Entry 1GG9 (X-ray diffraction, 1.89 A resolution); this record covers chains B and D of the 4 polymer chains in the assembly.

Chain B (and D):
Name: Catalase hpii
From: Escherichia coli
Notes: EC 1.11.1.6; chain D of this document is another copy of the same molecule, construct and numbering; everything in this record applies to it too
UniProt: P21179 (CATE_ECOLI); residue numbers follow UniProt; this construct covers 1-753
Chain sequence (753 residues; numbered 1 to 753; the number before each row is that of its first residue):
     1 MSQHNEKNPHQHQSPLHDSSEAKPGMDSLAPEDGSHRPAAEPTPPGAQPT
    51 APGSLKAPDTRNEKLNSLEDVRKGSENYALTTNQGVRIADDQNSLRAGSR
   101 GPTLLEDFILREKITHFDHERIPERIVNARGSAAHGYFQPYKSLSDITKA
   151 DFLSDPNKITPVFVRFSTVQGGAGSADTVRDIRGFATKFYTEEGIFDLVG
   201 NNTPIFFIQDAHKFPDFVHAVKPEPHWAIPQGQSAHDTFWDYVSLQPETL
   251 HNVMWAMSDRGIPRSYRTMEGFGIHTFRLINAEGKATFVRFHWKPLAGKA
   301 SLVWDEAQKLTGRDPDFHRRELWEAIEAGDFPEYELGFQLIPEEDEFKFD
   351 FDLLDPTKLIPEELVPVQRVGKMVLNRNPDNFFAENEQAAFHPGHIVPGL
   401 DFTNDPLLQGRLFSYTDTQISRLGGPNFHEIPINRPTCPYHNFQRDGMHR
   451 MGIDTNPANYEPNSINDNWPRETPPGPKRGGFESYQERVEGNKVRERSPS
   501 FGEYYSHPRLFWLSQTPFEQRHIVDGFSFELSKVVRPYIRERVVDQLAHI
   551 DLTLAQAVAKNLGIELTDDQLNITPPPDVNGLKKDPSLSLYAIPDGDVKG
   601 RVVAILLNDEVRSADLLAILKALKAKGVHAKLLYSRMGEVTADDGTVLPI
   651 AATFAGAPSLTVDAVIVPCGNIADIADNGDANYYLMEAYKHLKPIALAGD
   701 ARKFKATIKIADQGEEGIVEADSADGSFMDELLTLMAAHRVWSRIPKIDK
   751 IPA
Not modelled in the structure: 1-26
Sequence notes: engineered mutation N128 (His in P21179)
Metal / ion sites: heme Fe near Y415 (its only coordinating residue here)
Small-molecule neighbours: heme (HEM): R125, I126, V127, N128, R165, S167, G184, F185, A186, V199, G200, N201, F206, A211, F214, I274, H275, A390, F391, L407, G410, R411, S414, Y415, T418, Q419, R422
Reported in the primary citation:
  - mutagenesis - H128N: abolished catalytic activity
  - catalytic residues: N201 (citing earlier work)

How chain B and chain D interact:
Pairs across the interface - 284 pairs, chain B then chain D:
  D27(B) - N468(D)  hydrogen bond
  D27(B) - R471(D)  hydrogen bond (backbone-side chain)
  S28(B) - D467(D)
  L29(B) - P462(D)  hydrophobic
  L29(B) - N463(D)
  L29(B) - S464(D)
  L29(B) - D467(D)  hydrogen bond (backbone-side chain)
  L29(B) - N468(D)
  A30(B) - S464(D)
  A30(B) - D467(D)  hydrogen bond (backbone-side chain)
  H36(B) - S464(D)
  H36(B) - I465(D)
  R37(B) - N466(D)  hydrogen bond
  R37(B) - D467(D)
  P52(B) - T455(D)
  S54(B) - T455(D)
  L55(B) - T455(D)
  V71(B) - M451(D)
  V71(B) - G452(D)
  V71(B) - I453(D)  hydrogen bond (backbone-backbone)
  R72(B) - I453(D)
  K73(B) - Y440(D)  hydrogen bond
  K73(B) - H441(D)
  K73(B) - I453(D)  hydrogen bond (backbone-backbone)
  K73(B) - D454(D)
  K73(B) - T455(D)  hydrogen bond (backbone-side chain)
  G74(B) - H441(D)
  G74(B) - T455(D)
  S75(B) - N456(D)
  S75(B) - N466(D)  hydrogen bond
  S75(B) - W469(D)
  S75(B) - P470(D)
  E76(B) - N466(D)
  E76(B) - W469(D)
  N77(B) - W469(D)
  Y78(B) - H441(D)
  Y78(B) - W469(D)
  Y78(B) - P470(D)
  Y78(B) - R471(D)  hydrogen bond (backbone-backbone)
  A79(B) - H441(D)
  A79(B) - P470(D)
  A79(B) - R471(D)
  A79(B) - T473(D)
  L80(B) - H441(D)
  L80(B) - N442(D)
  L80(B) - F443(D)  hydrophobic
  L80(B) - P470(D)
  L80(B) - R471(D)  hydrogen bond (backbone-backbone)
  L80(B) - E472(D)
  T81(B) - Y440(D)
  T81(B) - H441(D)  hydrogen bond (backbone-backbone)
  T81(B) - N442(D)  hydrogen bond (backbone-side chain)
  T82(B) - Y440(D)
  T82(B) - N442(D)
  N83(B) - H429(D)
  N83(B) - P436(D)
  N83(B) - Y440(D)
  N83(B) - N442(D)  hydrogen bond
  N83(B) - Q444(D)  hydrogen bond
  Q84(B) - G194(D)
  Q84(B) - I195(D)  hydrogen bond (backbone-backbone)
  Q84(B) - H395(D)
  Q84(B) - H429(D)
  Q84(B) - P436(D)
  G85(B) - E193(D)
  G85(B) - G194(D)
  G85(B) - C438(D)
  G85(B) - P439(D)
  V86(B) - E193(D)
  V86(B) - I396(D)
  V86(B) - P398(D)
  V86(B) - F482(D)  hydrophobic
  R87(B) - T473(D)
  R87(B) - R479(D)  hydrogen bond (side chain-backbone)
  R87(B) - G480(D)
  R87(B) - G481(D)
  R87(B) - F482(D)  hydrogen bond (backbone-backbone)
  I88(B) - E472(D)
  I88(B) - T473(D)  hydrogen bond (backbone-backbone)
  A89(B) - E472(D)
  A89(B) - T473(D)
  A89(B) - G481(D)
  A89(B) - F482(D)
  D90(B) - E472(D)
  D91(B) - E461(D)
  D91(B) - E472(D)  hydrogen bond (backbone-side chain)
  Q92(B) - E461(D)  hydrogen bond
  Q92(B) - E472(D)  hydrogen bond
  L95(B) - S484(D)
  A97(B) - V489(D)  hydrophobic
  L105(B) - Q409(D)
  L105(B) - F413(D)  hydrophobic
  E106(B) - F402(D)
  E106(B) - Q409(D)  hydrogen bond
  E106(B) - L412(D)
  F108(B) - G394(D)
  F108(B) - F402(D)  hydrophobic
  F108(B) - F482(D)  hydrophobic
  R111(B) - L412(D)  hydrogen bond (side chain-backbone)
  R111(B) - F413(D)
  R111(B) - T416(D)
  E112(B) - Q444(D)  hydrogen bond
  K113(B) - Q444(D)
  T115(B) - T416(D)
  T115(B) - I420(D)
  H116(B) - P426(D)
  H116(B) - N427(D)  hydrogen bond
  H116(B) - Q444(D)
  H116(B) - R445(D)  hydrogen bond (side chain-backbone)
  H116(B) - D446(D)
  H116(B) - R450(D)
  H119(B) - I420(D)
  H119(B) - P426(D)
  H119(B) - G447(D)
  E120(B) - R445(D)
  E120(B) - D446(D)
  E120(B) - G447(D)  hydrogen bond (backbone-backbone)
  I122(B) - M448(D)  hydrophobic
  E193(B) - G85(D)
  E193(B) - V86(D)
  G194(B) - Q84(D)
  G194(B) - G85(D)
  I195(B) - Q84(D)  hydrogen bond (backbone-backbone)
  D380(B) - I453(D)
  D380(B) - D454(D)
  D380(B) - T455(D)
  N381(B) - D454(D)
  F383(B) - D446(D)
  F383(B) - G447(D)
  F383(B) - R450(D)
  E385(B) - I453(D)
  Q388(B) - G447(D)
  Q388(B) - H449(D)
  Q388(B) - R450(D)  hydrogen bond (side chain-backbone)
  G394(B) - F108(D)
  H395(B) - Q84(D)
  I396(B) - V86(D)
  F402(B) - E106(D)
  F402(B) - F108(D)  hydrophobic
  Q409(B) - L105(D)
  Q409(B) - E106(D)  hydrogen bond
  L412(B) - E106(D)
  L412(B) - R111(D)  hydrogen bond (backbone-side chain)
  F413(B) - L105(D)  hydrophobic
  F413(B) - R111(D)
  T416(B) - R111(D)
  T416(B) - T115(D)
  I420(B) - T115(D)
  I420(B) - H119(D)
  S421(B) - M448(D)
  R422(B) - M448(D)
  L423(B) - M448(D)
  L423(B) - H449(D)
  G424(B) - M448(D)  hydrogen bond (backbone-side chain)
  G424(B) - H449(D)  hydrogen bond (backbone-side chain)
  P426(B) - H116(D)
  P426(B) - H119(D)
  N427(B) - H116(D)  hydrogen bond
  H429(B) - N83(D)
  H429(B) - Q84(D)
  E430(B) - M451(D)
  P432(B) - M451(D)
  P436(B) - N83(D)
  P436(B) - Q84(D)
  C438(B) - G85(D)
  P439(B) - G85(D)
  Y440(B) - K73(D)
  Y440(B) - T81(D)
  Y440(B) - T82(D)
  Y440(B) - N83(D)
  H441(B) - G74(D)
  H441(B) - Y78(D)
  H441(B) - A79(D)
  H441(B) - L80(D)
  H441(B) - T81(D)  hydrogen bond (backbone-backbone)
  N442(B) - L80(D)
  N442(B) - T81(D)  hydrogen bond (side chain-backbone)
  N442(B) - T82(D)
  N442(B) - N83(D)  hydrogen bond
  F443(B) - L80(D)  hydrophobic
  Q444(B) - N83(D)  hydrogen bond
  Q444(B) - E112(D)  hydrogen bond
  Q444(B) - K113(D)
  Q444(B) - H116(D)
  R445(B) - H116(D)  hydrogen bond (backbone-side chain)
  R445(B) - E120(D)
  D446(B) - H116(D)
  D446(B) - E120(D)
  D446(B) - R121(D)  salt bridge
  D446(B) - F383(D)
  G447(B) - H119(D)
  G447(B) - E120(D)  hydrogen bond (backbone-backbone)
  G447(B) - F383(D)
  G447(B) - Q388(D)
  M448(B) - I122(D)  hydrophobic
  M448(B) - P123(D)
  M448(B) - S421(D)
  M448(B) - R422(D)
  M448(B) - L423(D)
  M448(B) - G424(D)  hydrogen bond (side chain-backbone)
  M448(B) - H449(D)
  H449(B) - Q388(D)
  H449(B) - N427(D)
  H449(B) - I431(D)
  H449(B) - H449(D)
  H449(B) - M451(D)
  R450(B) - K73(D)
  R450(B) - H116(D)
  R450(B) - F383(D)
  R450(B) - Q388(D)  hydrogen bond (backbone-side chain)
  M451(B) - V71(D)
  M451(B) - E430(D)
  M451(B) - P432(D)
  M451(B) - M451(D)  hydrophobic
  G452(B) - V71(D)
  G452(B) - K73(D)
  I453(B) - V71(D)  hydrogen bond (backbone-backbone)
  I453(B) - R72(D)
  I453(B) - K73(D)  hydrogen bond (backbone-backbone)
  I453(B) - D380(D)
  I453(B) - E385(D)
  D454(B) - K73(D)  salt bridge
  D454(B) - D380(D)
  D454(B) - N381(D)
  T455(B) - P52(D)
  T455(B) - S54(D)
  T455(B) - L55(D)
  T455(B) - K73(D)  hydrogen bond (backbone-backbone)
  T455(B) - G74(D)
  T455(B) - D380(D)
  N456(B) - S75(D)
  P457(B) - R37(D)
  E461(B) - D91(D)
  E461(B) - Q92(D)  hydrogen bond
  P462(B) - L29(D)  hydrophobic
  N463(B) - L29(D)
  S464(B) - L29(D)
  S464(B) - A30(D)
  S464(B) - H36(D)
  I465(B) - H36(D)
  I465(B) - R37(D)
  N466(B) - R37(D)  hydrogen bond
  N466(B) - S75(D)  hydrogen bond
  N466(B) - E76(D)
  D467(B) - S28(D)
  D467(B) - L29(D)  hydrogen bond (side chain-backbone)
  D467(B) - A30(D)  hydrogen bond (side chain-backbone)
  N468(B) - D27(D)
  N468(B) - L29(D)
  W469(B) - S75(D)
  W469(B) - E76(D)
  W469(B) - N77(D)
  W469(B) - Y78(D)
  P470(B) - S75(D)
  P470(B) - Y78(D)
  P470(B) - A79(D)
  P470(B) - L80(D)
  R471(B) - D27(D)
  R471(B) - S28(D)  hydrogen bond
  R471(B) - Y78(D)  hydrogen bond (backbone-backbone)
  R471(B) - A79(D)
  R471(B) - L80(D)  hydrogen bond (backbone-backbone)
  E472(B) - L80(D)
  E472(B) - I88(D)
  E472(B) - A89(D)
  E472(B) - D90(D)
  E472(B) - D91(D)  hydrogen bond (side chain-backbone)
  E472(B) - Q92(D)  hydrogen bond
  T473(B) - A79(D)
  T473(B) - R87(D)
  T473(B) - I88(D)  hydrogen bond (backbone-backbone)
  T473(B) - A89(D)
  P475(B) - A89(D)
  R479(B) - R87(D)  hydrogen bond (backbone-side chain)
  G480(B) - R87(D)
  G481(B) - R87(D)
  G481(B) - A89(D)
  F482(B) - V86(D)  hydrophobic
  F482(B) - R87(D)  hydrogen bond (backbone-backbone)
  F482(B) - A89(D)
  F482(B) - F108(D)  hydrophobic
  S484(B) - L95(D)
  V489(B) - A97(D)  hydrophobic
  K493(B) - P102(D)
Other interface residues (no listed pair), chain B (128 interface residues in all): L68, P102, I109, R121, P123, A384, V397, P398, D401, N404, G410, G425, F428, I431, N434, P474
Other interface residues (no listed pair), chain D (126 interface residues in all): L68, I109, A384, V397, D401, N404, G410, F428, N434, P457, P475, K493

In short:
128 residues of chain B and 126 residues of chain D are in contact; the contacts include 61 hydrogen bonds and
2 salt bridges. Polar contacts include D446(B)-R121(D), D454(B)-K73(D) and D27(B)-N468(D). Chain B binds heme.
From the paper: the catalytic residue N201(B); H128N of chain B abolishes catalytic activity.
Both chains are Catalase hpii (Escherichia coli). Entry 1GG9 (Crystal structure of catalase hpii from
escherichia coli, his128asn variant) was determined by X-ray diffraction (same publication as 1GGE, 1GGF,
1GGH, 1GGJ and 1GGK).
